Entry 6N3P (X-ray diffraction, 2.50 A resolution); this record covers chains D and L of the 12 polymer chains in the assembly.

# Chain D
Name: 3-hydroxyacyl-[acyl-carrier-protein] dehydratase FabZ
Organism: Escherichia coli
Notes: EC 4.2.1.59
UniProt: B7MBG1 (FABZ_ECO45); residues 1-150 here = UniProt positions 1-150
Sequence (154 residues; row label = number of the first residue in the row; numbers below 1 keep their minus sign (Ser-2 is residue -2)):
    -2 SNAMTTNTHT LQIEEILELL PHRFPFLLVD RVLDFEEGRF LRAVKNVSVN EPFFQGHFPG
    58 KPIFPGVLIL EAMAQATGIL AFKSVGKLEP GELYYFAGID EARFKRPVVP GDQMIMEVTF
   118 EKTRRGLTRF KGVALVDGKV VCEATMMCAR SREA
Unresolved in the structure: -2 to 3, 150-151
Covalently attached groups: compound XLN linked to His54
Differences from the reference sequence: expression tag (-2 to 0, 151)
Residues lining bound ligands:
  - XLN (N~3~-{(2R)-4-[(dihydroxyphosphanyl)oxy]-2-hydroxy-3,3-dimethylbutanoyl}-N-(3-{[(1Z)-pent-1-en-1-yl]sulfonyl}propyl)-beta-alaninamide), molecule 1: His19, Glu68, Leu90, Tyr91, Tyr92, Phe93, Ala94, Ser148
  - XLN, molecule 2: Phe55, Ile60, Phe61, Pro62, Gly63, Phe101, Lys102, Arg103, Pro104
From the paper describing this entry:
  - catalytic residues: His54
  - binding site for XLN: His54, Tyr92
  - catalytic residues: Glu68 (from molecular simulation)

# Chain L
Name: Acyl carrier protein
Organism: Escherichia coli
UniProt: B7MJ81 (ACP_ECO45); residues 1-77 here correspond to UniProt positions 2-78 (UniProt number = residue number + 1)
Sequence (80 residues; each row starts with the number of its first residue; numbers below 1 keep their minus sign (Ser-2 is residue -2)):
    -2 SNASTIEERV KKIIGEQLGV KQEEVTNNAS FVEDLGADSL DTVELVMALE EEFDTEIPDE
    58 EAEKITTVQA AIDYINGHQA
Unresolved in the structure: -2 to 2, 73-77
Differences from the reference sequence: expression tag (-2 to 0)
Residues lining bound ligands: XLN (N~3~-{(2R)-4-[(dihydroxyphosphanyl)oxy]-2-hydroxy-3,3-dimethylbutanoyl}-N-(3-{[(1Z)-pent-1-en-1-yl]sulfonyl}propyl)-beta-alaninamide): Asp35, Ser36, Leu37
Curated features (UniProtKB/Swiss-Prot):
  - modified residue: Ser36 (O-(pantetheine 4'-phosphoryl)serine)
From the paper describing this entry:
  - post-translational modification sites: Ser36
  - binding site for XLN: Ser36

# Interface between chain D and chain L
Residue-residue contacts (9; chain D residue first):
  Ala94(D) - Leu37(L)  hydrophobic
  Lys119(D) - Met44(L)
  Lys119(D) - Glu47(L)  salt bridge
  Arg121(D) - Val40(L)
  Arg121(D) - Met44(L)
  Leu124(D) - Leu37(L)  hydrophobic
  Leu124(D) - Val40(L)  hydrophobic
  Leu124(D) - Met44(L)
  Met144(D) - Glu41(L)
Other interface residues (no listed pair), chain D (8 interface residues in all): Thr120, Arg122, Arg126
Other interface residues (no listed pair), chain L (8 interface residues in all): Gln14, Glu48, Asp56
From the paper, about this interface:
  - interface residues, chain D: Leu124(D), Met144(D)
  - interface residues, chain L: Leu37(L)

# In short
The chain D/chain L interface involves 8 residues from each chain, with 1 salt bridge. Its one salt-bridged
contact is Lys119(D)-Glu47(L). Compound XLN is bound between chain D and chain L. Compound XLN is covalently
linked to His54(D). From the paper: catalytic residues His54(D) and Glu68(D); a binding site for XLN at
His54(D), Tyr92(D) and Ser36(L).
Chain D is 3-hydroxyacyl-[acyl-carrier-protein] dehydratase FabZ and chain L is Acyl carrier protein, both
from Escherichia coli; the structure, Crosslinked AcpP=FabZ complex from E. coli Type II FAS, was determined
by X-ray diffraction.
